PDB entry 8V5A | electron microscopy, 3.00 A resolution | chains A and B of the 6 polymer chains in the assembly

# Chain A (and B)
Protein: Fusion glycoprotein F0
From: Human respirovirus 3
Notes: chain B of this document is another copy of the same molecule, construct and numbering; everything in this record applies to it too
Reference sequence: A0A023PFZ0 (A0A023PFZ0_9MONO); residues 1-486 here = UniProt positions 1-486
Amino-acid sequence (491 residues; numbered 1 to 491; the number before each row is that of its first residue):
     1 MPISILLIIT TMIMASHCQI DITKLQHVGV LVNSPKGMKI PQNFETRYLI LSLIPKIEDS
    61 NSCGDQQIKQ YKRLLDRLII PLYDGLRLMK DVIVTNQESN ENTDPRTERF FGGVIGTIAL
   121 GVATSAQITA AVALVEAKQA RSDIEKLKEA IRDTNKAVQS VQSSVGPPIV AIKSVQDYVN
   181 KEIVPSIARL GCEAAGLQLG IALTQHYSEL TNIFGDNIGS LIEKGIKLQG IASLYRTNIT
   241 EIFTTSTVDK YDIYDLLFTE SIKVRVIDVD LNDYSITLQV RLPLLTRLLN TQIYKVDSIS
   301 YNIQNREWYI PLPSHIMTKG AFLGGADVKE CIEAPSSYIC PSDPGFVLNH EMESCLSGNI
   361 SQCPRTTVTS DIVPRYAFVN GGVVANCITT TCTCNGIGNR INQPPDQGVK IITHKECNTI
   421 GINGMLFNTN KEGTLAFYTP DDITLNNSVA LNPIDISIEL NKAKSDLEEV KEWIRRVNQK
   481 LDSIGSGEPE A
Unresolved in the structure: 1-18, 95-106, 245-251, 488-491
Sequence notes: conflict Pro-41 (Ser in A0A023PFZ0), Met-89 (Gln in A0A023PFZ0), Pro-167 (Asn in A0A023PFZ0), Pro-168 (Leu in A0A023PFZ0), Ile-222 (Gln in A0A023PFZ0), Pro-335 (Phe in A0A023PFZ0), Asn-452 (Asp in A0A023PFZ0), Val-470 (Ser in A0A023PFZ0), Val-477 (Ser in A0A023PFZ0); expression tag (487-491)
Disulfide bonds: Cys-63/Cys-192, Cys-331/Cys-340, Cys-355/Cys-363, Cys-387/Cys-392, Cys-394/Cys-417
Reported in the primary citation:
  - mutagenesis - T367L (3-fold): increased binding to PIA174
  - mutagenesis - G85C/L221C (10-fold): increased expression
  - conformationally variable residues (order/disorder transition): Asn-217 to Lys-224, Trp-473 to Ile-484
  - mutagenesis - T367L (3-fold): increased expression in response to PIA174

# Chain A / chain B interface
Pairs across the interface (89; chain A residue first):
  Arg-73(A) with Thr-240(B), hydrogen bond; Glu-241(B), salt bridge
  Asp-76(A) with Ile-253(B)
  Ile-80(A) with Ile-253(B), hydrophobic
  Pro-81(A) with Ile-253(B); Tyr-254(B); Leu-257(B), hydrophobic
  Asp-84(A) with Tyr-254(B), hydrogen bond
  Val-92(A) with Phe-427(B), hydrophobic
  Gly-112(A) with Leu-426(B)
  Gly-113(A) with Leu-426(B)
  Val-114(A) with Thr-419(B); Leu-426(B); Phe-427(B), hydrophobic; Asn-428(B)
  Ile-115(A) with Met-425(B), hydrophobic; Leu-426(B), hydrogen bond (backbone-backbone); Phe-427(B), hydrophobic
  Gly-116(A) with Leu-426(B); Phe-427(B); Asn-428(B), hydrogen bond (backbone-backbone)
  Thr-117(A) with Asn-428(B)
  Ile-118(A) with Phe-378(B), hydrophobic; Gly-381(B); Val-383(B), hydrophobic; Phe-427(B), hydrophobic; Asn-428(B), hydrogen bond (backbone-backbone); Asn-430(B), hydrogen bond (backbone-side chain)
  Ala-119(A) with Gly-381(B), hydrogen bond (backbone-backbone); Asn-430(B)
  Leu-120(A) with Asn-380(B); Asn-430(B); Glu-432(B); Gly-433(B); Thr-434(B)
  Gly-121(A) with Phe-378(B); Val-379(B); Asn-380(B), hydrogen bond (backbone-backbone)
  Val-122(A) with Leu-31(B), hydrophobic; Asn-33(B); Phe-378(B); Val-379(B), hydrophobic
  Ala-123(A) with Ala-377(B); Phe-378(B), hydrogen bond (backbone-backbone)
  Thr-124(A) with Asp-297(B); Tyr-376(B); Ala-377(B)
  Ser-125(A) with Pro-374(B); Tyr-376(B), hydrogen bond (backbone-backbone)
  Ile-128(A) with Tyr-376(B), hydrophobic; Phe-378(B), hydrophobic; Phe-427(B), hydrophobic
  Val-132(A) with Phe-427(B), hydrophobic
  Glu-193(A) with Lys-181(B)
  Leu-197(A) with Asp-177(B); Lys-181(B)
  Ile-201(A) with Arg-236(B)
  Thr-204(A) with Arg-236(B), hydrogen bond
  His-350(A) with Ile-454(B); Asp-455(B), salt bridge; Ile-458(B)
  Glu-351(A) with Ile-458(B)
  Ser-448(A) with Asn-461(B), hydrogen bond (backbone-side chain)
  Val-449(A) with Ile-454(B), hydrophobic; Ser-457(B); Ile-458(B), hydrophobic
  Ala-450(A) with Pro-453(B); Ser-457(B), hydrogen bond (backbone-side chain)
  Leu-451(A) with Pro-453(B); Ile-454(B), hydrophobic
  Ile-456(A) with Pro-453(B); Ile-456(B), hydrophobic; Ser-457(B); Leu-460(B)
  Glu-459(A) with Leu-460(B); Lys-464(B), salt bridge
  Leu-460(A) with Leu-460(B), hydrophobic
  Ala-463(A) with Leu-467(B)
  Asp-466(A) with Leu-467(B); Lys-471(B)
  Leu-467(A) with Leu-467(B), hydrophobic
  Val-470(A) with Val-470(B), hydrophobic; Lys-471(B)
  Trp-473(A) with Ile-474(B), hydrophobic; Val-477(B), hydrophobic; Asn-478(B)
  Ile-474(A) with Ile-474(B), hydrophobic
  Val-477(A) with Leu-481(B), hydrophobic
  Lys-480(A) with Leu-481(B)
Other interface residues (no listed pair), chain A (55 interface residues in all): Arg-77, Asp-91, Ile-93, Gln-127, Thr-129, Gly-200, Thr-211, Pro-311, Phe-346, Asn-446, Asn-447, Lys-462
Other interface residues (no listed pair), chain B (55 interface residues in all): Tyr-178, Glu-182, Gln-229, Asn-238, Leu-256, Pro-335, Thr-369, Arg-375, Gly-382, Ile-420, Thr-429

# Summary
Chain A and chain B each contribute 55 residues to their interface, with 13 hydrogen bonds and 3 salt bridges.
Polar contacts include Arg-73(A)/Glu-241(B), His-350(A)/Asp-455(B) and Glu-459(A)/Lys-464(B). The paper
reports that T367L of chain A increases binding to PIA174; conformational variability at Asn-217(A) and
Trp-473(A).
Both chains are Fusion glycoprotein F0 (Human respirovirus 3). Entry 8V5A (Prefusion-stabilized Respirovirus
type 3 Fusion protein) was determined by electron microscopy.
